6KNU - chains A and C; structure by X-ray diffraction, 2.70 A resolution.

Chain A:
Molecule: Thyroid hormone receptor beta
From: Homo sapiens
Reference sequence: P10828 (THB_HUMAN); residues 211-460 here = UniProt positions 211-460
Chain sequence (250 residues; row label = number of the first residue in the row):
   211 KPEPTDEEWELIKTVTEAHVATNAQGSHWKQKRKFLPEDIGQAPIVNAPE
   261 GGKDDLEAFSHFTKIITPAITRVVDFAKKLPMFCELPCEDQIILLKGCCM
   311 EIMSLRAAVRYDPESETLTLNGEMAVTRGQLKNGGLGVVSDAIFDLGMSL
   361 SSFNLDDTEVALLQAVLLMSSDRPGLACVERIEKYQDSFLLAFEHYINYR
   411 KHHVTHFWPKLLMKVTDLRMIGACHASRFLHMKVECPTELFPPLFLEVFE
Not modelled in the structure: 256-263
Construct notes: engineered mutation Asp264 (Val in P10828)
Ligand contacts: 8HO (2-[(1-methyl-4-oxidanyl-7-phenoxy-isoquinolin-3-yl)carbonylamino]ethanoic acid): Asn233, Ala234, Phe269, Phe272, Thr273, Ile275, Ile276, Ala279, Arg282, Met310, Met313, Ser314, Arg316, Ala317, Arg320, Thr329, Leu330, Asn331, Leu341, Gly344, Gly345, Leu346, Ile353, Phe455
What the authors report for this chain:
  - conformationally variable residues (side-chain flip): His435
  - contacts within the chain: Asp264-His441 (hydrogen bond)
  - disease-associated variants - H435L, R438H, R438W: decreased signaling in response to T3

Chain C:
Molecule: Nuclear receptor coactivator 2
From: Homo sapiens
Reference sequence: Q15596 (NCOA2_HUMAN); residues 740-750 here correspond to UniProt positions 741-751 (UniProt number = residue number + 1)
Chain sequence (11 residues; numbered 740 to 750; the number before each row is that of its first residue):
   740 ENALLRYLLDK
Not modelled in the structure: 740, 750

Interface between chain A and chain C:
Residue-residue contacts (17):
  Val284(A) with Leu748(C), hydrophobic
  Lys288(A) with Leu747(C), hydrogen bond (side chain-backbone); Asp749(C)
  Cys298(A) with Arg745(C)
  Glu299(A) with Arg745(C), salt bridge
  Gln301(A) with Leu748(C)
  Ile302(A) with Asn741(C); Leu744(C), hydrophobic; Arg745(C); Leu748(C), hydrophobic
  Leu305(A) with Leu748(C), hydrophobic
  Leu454(A) with Leu744(C), hydrophobic
  Glu457(A) with Asn741(C); Ala742(C); Leu743(C), hydrogen bond (side chain-backbone); Leu744(C), hydrogen bond (side chain-backbone)
  Glu460(A) with Asn741(C)
Other interface residues (no listed pair), chain A (13 interface residues in all): Phe293, Lys306, Pro453

Summary:
13 residues of chain A and 8 residues of chain C are in contact, with 3 hydrogen bonds and 1 salt bridge.
Polar pairs include Glu299(A)-Arg745(C), Lys288(A)-Leu747(C) and Glu457(A)-Leu743(C). Bound to chain A:
compound 8HO. The paper reports that H435L, R438H and R438W of chain A reduce signaling in response to T3;
conformational variability at His435(A).
Here chain A is Thyroid hormone receptor beta and chain C is Nuclear receptor coactivator 2, both from Homo
sapiens. Entry 6KNU (THRb mutation with a novel agonist) was determined by X-ray diffraction, deposited
together with 6KKB, 6KKE, 6KNV and 6KNW.
